Entry 4J47 (X-ray diffraction, 1.35 A resolution); this record covers chains A and B.

[Chain A]
Name: E3 ubiquitin-protein ligase XIAP
Source organism: Homo sapiens
Notes: EC 6.3.2.-; fragment: xiap-bir2 residues 152-236
Reference sequence: P98170 (XIAP_HUMAN); residues 152-236 here = UniProt positions 152-236
Sequence (86 residues; numbered 151 to 236; the number before each row is that of its first residue):
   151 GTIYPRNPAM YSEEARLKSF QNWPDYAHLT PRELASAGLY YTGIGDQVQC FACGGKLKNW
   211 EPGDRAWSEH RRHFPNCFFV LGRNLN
Not modelled in the structure: 234-236
Construct notes: expression tag (151); engineered mutation A202 (Cys in P98170), G213 (Cys in P98170)
Ion coordination: Zn2+: C200, C203, H220, C227
What the authors report for this chain:
  - conformationally variable residues (side-chain flip): Q197, L207, H223

[Chain B]
Name: Peptide (ser-val-pro-ile)
Sequence (4 residues; numbered 1 to 4; the number before each row is that of its first residue):
     1 SVPI

[Interface between chain A and chain B]
Pairs across the interface (17):
  Q197(A) - I4(B)
  K206(A) - P3(B)
  K206(A) - I4(B)  hydrogen bond (backbone-backbone)
  L207(A) - S1(B)
  L207(A) - V2(B)
  L207(A) - P3(B)  hydrophobic
  K208(A) - S1(B)
  K208(A) - V2(B)  hydrogen bond (backbone-backbone)
  K208(A) - I4(B)
  N209(A) - S1(B)
  W210(A) - S1(B)
  D214(A) - S1(B)  hydrogen bond (side chain-backbone)
  E219(A) - S1(B)  hydrogen bond
  R222(A) - S1(B)  hydrogen bond (side chain-backbone)
  H223(A) - S1(B)  hydrogen bond (side chain-backbone)
  H223(A) - P3(B)
  F224(A) - P3(B)  hydrophobic

[In short]
11 residues of chain A and 4 residues of chain B are in contact; the contacts include 6 hydrogen bonds. Among
the polar pairs are D214(A)-S1(B), E219(A)-S1(B) and R222(A)-S1(B). C200(A), C203(A), H220(A) and C227(A)
coordinate Zn2+. The paper reports conformational variability at Q197(A), L207(A) and H223(A).
Chain A is E3 ubiquitin-protein ligase XIAP (Homo sapiens) and chain B is Peptide (ser-val-pro-ile); the
structure, Crystal structure of XIAP-BIR2 domain with SVPI bound, was determined by X-ray diffraction together
with 4J3Y, 4J44, 4J45, 4J46 and 4J48 from the same study.
